8DQM - chains C and D of the 4 polymer chains in the assembly; structure by X-ray diffraction, 2.70 A resolution.

# Chain C
Name: Isoaspartyl aminopeptidase
Organism: Roseivivax halodurans
Notes: fragment: N-terminal residues 1-177
UniProt: X7EBZ8 (X7EBZ8_9RHOB); residues 1-177 here = UniProt positions 1-177
Chain sequence (177 residues; numbered 1 to 177; the number before each row is that of its first residue):
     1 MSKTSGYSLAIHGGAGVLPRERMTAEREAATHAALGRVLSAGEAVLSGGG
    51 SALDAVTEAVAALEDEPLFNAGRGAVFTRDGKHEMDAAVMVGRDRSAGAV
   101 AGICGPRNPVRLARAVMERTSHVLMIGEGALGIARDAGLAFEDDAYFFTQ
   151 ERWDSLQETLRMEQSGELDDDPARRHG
Not modelled in the structure: 1-6, 163-177
Ion coordination: Na+: Leu63, Glu64, Glu66, Phe69, Ala71, Arg73

# Chain D
Name: Isoaspartyl aminopeptidase
Organism: Roseivivax halodurans
Notes: fragment: C-terminal residues 178-310
UniProt: X7EBZ8 (X7EBZ8_9RHOB); residues 180-312 here correspond to UniProt positions 178-310 (UniProt number = residue number - 2)
Chain sequence (139 residues; row label = number of the first residue in the row):
   180 TVGAVARDAEGRLAAATSTGGMTAKRAGRVGDSPVIGAGTFADDGTCAIS
   230 ATGDGEAFLRLSVAHEIDARMRLRGESLRSAAEAVIGSDLEAIGGSGGLI
   280 AIDRDGAIVTPYNCEGMYRGWVLGSGERETAIYENLYFQ
Not modelled in the structure: 314-318
Construct notes: expression tag (313-318)

# Chain C / chain D interface
Pairs across the interface (166; chain C residue first):
  Tyr7(C) - Arg186(D)
  Tyr7(C) - Leu302(D)
  Tyr7(C) - Gly303(D)  hydrogen bond (backbone-backbone)
  Ser8(C) - Ala185(D)
  Ser8(C) - Arg186(D)  hydrogen bond (backbone-backbone)
  Ser8(C) - Ile281(D)
  Ser8(C) - Ile287(D)
  Ser8(C) - Val301(D)
  Ser8(C) - Leu302(D)
  Leu9(C) - Val184(D)
  Leu9(C) - Trp300(D)
  Leu9(C) - Val301(D)  hydrogen bond (backbone-backbone)
  Ala10(C) - Ala183(D)
  Ala10(C) - Val184(D)  hydrogen bond (backbone-backbone)
  Ala10(C) - Ile279(D)
  Ala10(C) - Ile287(D)  hydrophobic
  Ala10(C) - Gly299(D)
  Ile11(C) - Gly182(D)
  Ile11(C) - Ile279(D)  hydrophobic
  Ile11(C) - Arg298(D)
  Ile11(C) - Gly299(D)  hydrogen bond (backbone-backbone)
  His12(C) - Thr180(D)
  His12(C) - Val181(D)
  His12(C) - Gly182(D)  hydrogen bond (backbone-backbone)
  His12(C) - Ser229(D)  hydrogen bond
  His12(C) - Ala230(D)
  His12(C) - Thr231(D)
  His12(C) - Ile279(D)
  His12(C) - Met296(D)
  His12(C) - Tyr297(D)
  His12(C) - Arg298(D)
  Gly13(C) - Thr180(D)
  Gly13(C) - Val181(D)
  Gly13(C) - Tyr297(D)  hydrogen bond (backbone-backbone)
  Gly14(C) - Thr180(D)  hydrogen bond (backbone-backbone)
  Gly14(C) - Thr231(D)
  Gly14(C) - Met296(D)
  Gly14(C) - Tyr297(D)  hydrogen bond (backbone-backbone)
  Ala15(C) - Thr231(D)  hydrogen bond (backbone-side chain)
  Ala15(C) - Cys293(D)  hydrophobic
  Ala15(C) - Gly295(D)
  Ala15(C) - Met296(D)  hydrophobic
  Gly16(C) - Tyr297(D)
  Val17(C) - Gly295(D)
  Val17(C) - Met296(D)
  Val17(C) - Tyr297(D)
  Leu18(C) - Tyr297(D)  hydrogen bond (backbone-side chain)
  Leu18(C) - Tyr312(D)  hydrogen bond (backbone-side chain)
  Pro19(C) - Glu294(D)
  Pro19(C) - Tyr312(D)
  Arg20(C) - Glu294(D)  hydrogen bond (backbone-side chain)
  Arg20(C) - Tyr312(D)
  Arg20(C) - Glu313(D)  salt bridge
  Met23(C) - Ile311(D)  hydrophobic
  Met23(C) - Tyr312(D)
  Glu28(C) - Ile311(D)
  Thr31(C) - Tyr297(D)
  Thr31(C) - Ile311(D)
  His32(C) - Thr309(D)  hydrogen bond
  His32(C) - Ala310(D)
  His32(C) - Ile311(D)
  Leu35(C) - Arg298(D)
  Leu35(C) - Thr309(D)
  Leu35(C) - Ala310(D)
  Gly36(C) - Arg307(D)  hydrogen bond (backbone-side chain)
  Leu39(C) - Gly299(D)
  Leu39(C) - Trp300(D)
  Leu39(C) - Val301(D)
  Leu39(C) - Arg307(D)
  Leu39(C) - Glu308(D)
  Leu39(C) - Thr309(D)
  Ser40(C) - Arg307(D)  hydrogen bond
  Glu43(C) - Val301(D)
  Glu43(C) - Gly305(D)
  Glu43(C) - Arg307(D)  salt bridge
  Gly50(C) - Asp187(D)
  Ser51(C) - Asp187(D)
  Ala52(C) - Ala185(D)
  Ala52(C) - Asp187(D)  hydrogen bond (backbone-side chain)
  Ala52(C) - Arg191(D)
  Ala52(C) - Leu192(D)
  Ala52(C) - Ala193(D)
  Leu53(C) - Ala193(D)
  Ala55(C) - Ala185(D)  hydrophobic
  Val56(C) - Ala183(D)
  Val56(C) - Val184(D)
  Val56(C) - Ala185(D)
  Val56(C) - Ala193(D)
  Val56(C) - Ala194(D)
  Val56(C) - Ala195(D)
  Ala59(C) - Ala183(D)  hydrophobic
  Val60(C) - Gly182(D)
  Val60(C) - Ala183(D)
  Val60(C) - Ala195(D)  hydrophobic
  Val60(C) - Ser197(D)
  Leu63(C) - Val181(D)  hydrophobic
  Leu63(C) - Gly182(D)
  Glu64(C) - Ser197(D)  hydrogen bond
  Phe69(C) - Val181(D)  hydrophobic
  Phe69(C) - Tyr297(D)  hydrophobic
  Asn70(C) - Thr180(D)  hydrogen bond (backbone-backbone)
  Asn70(C) - Thr198(D)
  Asn70(C) - Gly199(D)  hydrogen bond (side chain-backbone)
  Asn70(C) - Gly200(D)  hydrogen bond (side chain-backbone)
  Ala71(C) - Val181(D)  hydrophobic
  Ala71(C) - Ser197(D)
  Ala71(C) - Thr198(D)
  Ala71(C) - Gly199(D)
  Ala75(C) - Gly199(D)
  Val76(C) - Gly199(D)
  Val76(C) - Gly200(D)
  Val76(C) - Met201(D)
  Val76(C) - Thr202(D)
  Phe77(C) - Met201(D)
  Phe77(C) - Thr202(D)
  Phe77(C) - Ala203(D)  hydrogen bond (backbone-backbone)
  Thr78(C) - Ala203(D)
  Thr78(C) - Lys204(D)
  Arg79(C) - Ala203(D)
  Arg79(C) - Lys204(D)  hydrogen bond (backbone-backbone)
  Asp80(C) - Ala206(D)
  Glu84(C) - Gly199(D)
  Glu84(C) - Lys204(D)  hydrogen bond (backbone-side chain)
  Glu84(C) - Ala206(D)
  Glu84(C) - Gly207(D)  hydrogen bond (side chain-backbone)
  Met85(C) - Thr198(D)
  Asp86(C) - Ser197(D)
  Asp86(C) - Thr198(D)  hydrogen bond (backbone-backbone)
  Asp86(C) - Gly210(D)
  Asp86(C) - Pro213(D)
  Ala87(C) - Thr196(D)
  Ala87(C) - Pro213(D)
  Ala88(C) - Ala195(D)
  Ala88(C) - Thr196(D)  hydrogen bond (backbone-backbone)
  Ala88(C) - Ser212(D)
  Ala88(C) - Pro213(D)  hydrophobic
  Ala88(C) - Thr219(D)
  Val89(C) - Ala194(D)
  Val89(C) - Ala195(D)  hydrophobic
  Met90(C) - Ala193(D)
  Met90(C) - Ala194(D)  hydrogen bond (backbone-backbone)
  Met90(C) - Ile215(D)  hydrophobic
  Met90(C) - Phe220(D)  hydrophobic
  Met90(C) - Ala221(D)
  Val91(C) - Ala221(D)
  Gly92(C) - Leu192(D)  hydrogen bond (backbone-backbone)
  Gly92(C) - Ala221(D)
  Gly92(C) - Asp222(D)
  Gly92(C) - Asp223(D)  hydrogen bond (backbone-backbone)
  Arg93(C) - Arg191(D)
  Arg93(C) - Asp223(D)  hydrogen bond (backbone-side chain)
  Arg95(C) - Phe220(D)
  Arg95(C) - Asp222(D)  salt bridge
  Arg95(C) - Asp247(D)  salt bridge
  Ala97(C) - Ile215(D)  hydrophobic
  Ala99(C) - Pro213(D)
  Val100(C) - Pro213(D)
  Ala101(C) - Val209(D)  hydrophobic
  Pro109(C) - Ser197(D)
  Val110(C) - Ala195(D)  hydrophobic
  Leu124(C) - Pro213(D)
  Ser155(C) - Thr202(D)
  Leu156(C) - Thr202(D)
  Leu156(C) - Ala203(D)  hydrophobic
  Thr159(C) - Thr202(D)
  Thr159(C) - Ala203(D)
Interface residues without a listed pair, chain C (69 interface residues in all): Glu21, Leu46, Thr57, Gly72, Val123, Leu160
Interface residues without a listed pair, chain D (68 interface residues in all): Ala188, Arg205, Arg208, His244, Arg251, Gly276, Gly277, Gly285

# Overview
The interface between chain C and chain D involves 69 residues on one side and 68 on the other, with 32
hydrogen bonds and 4 salt bridges. Among the polar pairs are Arg20(C)-Glu313(D), Glu43(C)-Arg307(D) and
Arg95(C)-Asp222(D).
Chain C is Isoaspartyl aminopeptidase and chain D is Isoaspartyl aminopeptidase, both from Roseivivax
halodurans; the structure, Crystal structure of isoaspartyl aminopeptidase from Roseivivax halodurans DSM
15395, was determined by X-ray diffraction (same publication as 8DQN).
